6EUP - chains B and C of the 3 polymer chains in the assembly; structure by X-ray diffraction, 2.65 A resolution.

== Chain B (and C) ==
Molecule: Adhesin A
From: Neisseria meningitidis
Notes: chain C of this document is another copy of the same molecule, construct and numbering; everything in this record applies to it too
Reference sequence: Q8KH85 (Q8KH85_NEIME); numbering as in UniProt (aligned over 24-170)
Sequence (156 residues; numbered 24 to 179; the number before each row is that of its first residue):
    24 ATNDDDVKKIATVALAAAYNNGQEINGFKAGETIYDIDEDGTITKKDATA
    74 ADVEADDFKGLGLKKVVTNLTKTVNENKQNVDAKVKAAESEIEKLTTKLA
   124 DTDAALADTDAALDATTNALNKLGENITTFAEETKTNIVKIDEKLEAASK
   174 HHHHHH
Not modelled in the structure: 24-27, 175-179
Differences from the reference sequence: engineered mutation Ile33 (Ala in Q8KH85), Leu38 (Ile in Q8KH85); expression tag (171-179)
Reported in the primary citation:
  - binding site for chloride ion: Asn44

== Chain B / chain C interface ==
Pairs across the interface (70):
  Lys31(B) with Val30(C)
  Ala34(B) with Ile33(C)
  Thr35(B) with Ile33(C)
  Ala37(B) with Ala37(C), hydrophobic
  Leu38(B) with Ile33(C), hydrophobic; Val36(C), hydrophobic; Ala37(C)
  Ala41(B) with Ala37(C); Ala40(C), hydrophobic; Asn44(C), hydrogen bond (backbone-side chain)
  Asn44(B) with Asn44(C)
  Gly45(B) with Asn44(C)
  Ile48(B) with Asn44(C); Glu47(C)
  Asn49(B) with Glu47(C)
  Lys87(B) with Glu47(C), salt bridge; Asp79(C), salt bridge; Phe81(C)
  Val90(B) with Phe81(C), hydrophobic; Val89(C), hydrophobic; Val90(C), hydrophobic
  Thr91(B) with Phe81(C)
  Leu93(B) with Leu93(C), hydrophobic
  Thr94(B) with Leu93(C)
  Val97(B) with Leu93(C), hydrophobic; Thr96(C); Val97(C), hydrophobic; Asn100(C)
  Lys101(B) with Asn100(C)
  Val104(B) with Val104(C), hydrophobic
  Asp105(B) with Lys107(C), salt bridge
  Val108(B) with Lys107(C)
  Glu112(B) with Ala111(C); Glu114(C)
  Ile115(B) with Ala111(C); Glu114(C); Ile115(C), hydrophobic; Leu118(C), hydrophobic
  Thr119(B) with Leu118(C)
  Leu122(B) with Leu118(C), hydrophobic; Lys121(C); Leu122(C), hydrophobic; Thr125(C)
  Thr125(B) with Thr125(C)
  Asp126(B) with Lys121(C); Thr125(C), hydrogen bond
  Leu129(B) with Thr125(C); Ala128(C), hydrophobic; Thr132(C)
  Thr132(B) with Thr132(C)
  Asp133(B) with Thr132(C), hydrogen bond
  Leu136(B) with Thr132(C); Ala135(C), hydrophobic; Leu136(C), hydrophobic
  Thr140(B) with Thr139(C), hydrogen bond
  Leu143(B) with Thr139(C); Ala142(C), hydrophobic; Leu143(C); Leu146(C), hydrophobic
  Leu146(B) with Leu146(C), hydrophobic
  Gly147(B) with Leu146(C)
  Ile150(B) with Leu146(C), hydrophobic; Ile150(C), hydrophobic
  Ala154(B) with Phe153(C), hydrophobic
  Thr157(B) with Phe153(C)
  Ile161(B) with Asn160(C)
  Ile164(B) with Ile164(C), hydrophobic
  Asp165(B) with Ile164(C)
  Leu168(B) with Lys167(C); Leu168(C), hydrophobic
Other interface residues (no listed pair), chain B (46 interface residues in all): Leu86, Leu118, Ala123, Thr139, Phe153
Other interface residues (no listed pair), chain C (48 interface residues in all): Ala34, Ala41, Ile48, Asp80, Leu86, Asn103, Val108, Leu129, Thr157, Ile161

== Summary ==
46 residues of chain B face 48 of chain C across their interface, with 4 hydrogen bonds and 3 salt bridges.
Among the polar pairs are Lys87(B)-Glu47(C), Lys87(B)-Asp79(C) and Asp105(B)-Lys107(C). The paper reports a
binding site for chloride ion at Asn44(B).
Both chains are Adhesin A (Neisseria meningitidis). Entry 6EUP (Crystal structure of Neisseria meningitidis
NadA variant 3 double mutant A33I-I38L) was determined by X-ray diffraction, deposited together with 6EUN.
